4XSX - chains C and F of the 6 polymer chains in the assembly; structure by X-ray diffraction, 3.71 A resolution.

== Chain C ==
Name: DNA-directed RNA polymerase subunit beta
From: Escherichia coli O139:H28 (strain E24377A / ETEC)
Notes: EC 2.7.7.6
Reference sequence: A7ZUK1 (RPOB_ECO24); numbering as in UniProt (aligned over 1-1342)
Chain sequence (1342 residues; numbered 1 to 1342; the number before each row is that of its first residue):
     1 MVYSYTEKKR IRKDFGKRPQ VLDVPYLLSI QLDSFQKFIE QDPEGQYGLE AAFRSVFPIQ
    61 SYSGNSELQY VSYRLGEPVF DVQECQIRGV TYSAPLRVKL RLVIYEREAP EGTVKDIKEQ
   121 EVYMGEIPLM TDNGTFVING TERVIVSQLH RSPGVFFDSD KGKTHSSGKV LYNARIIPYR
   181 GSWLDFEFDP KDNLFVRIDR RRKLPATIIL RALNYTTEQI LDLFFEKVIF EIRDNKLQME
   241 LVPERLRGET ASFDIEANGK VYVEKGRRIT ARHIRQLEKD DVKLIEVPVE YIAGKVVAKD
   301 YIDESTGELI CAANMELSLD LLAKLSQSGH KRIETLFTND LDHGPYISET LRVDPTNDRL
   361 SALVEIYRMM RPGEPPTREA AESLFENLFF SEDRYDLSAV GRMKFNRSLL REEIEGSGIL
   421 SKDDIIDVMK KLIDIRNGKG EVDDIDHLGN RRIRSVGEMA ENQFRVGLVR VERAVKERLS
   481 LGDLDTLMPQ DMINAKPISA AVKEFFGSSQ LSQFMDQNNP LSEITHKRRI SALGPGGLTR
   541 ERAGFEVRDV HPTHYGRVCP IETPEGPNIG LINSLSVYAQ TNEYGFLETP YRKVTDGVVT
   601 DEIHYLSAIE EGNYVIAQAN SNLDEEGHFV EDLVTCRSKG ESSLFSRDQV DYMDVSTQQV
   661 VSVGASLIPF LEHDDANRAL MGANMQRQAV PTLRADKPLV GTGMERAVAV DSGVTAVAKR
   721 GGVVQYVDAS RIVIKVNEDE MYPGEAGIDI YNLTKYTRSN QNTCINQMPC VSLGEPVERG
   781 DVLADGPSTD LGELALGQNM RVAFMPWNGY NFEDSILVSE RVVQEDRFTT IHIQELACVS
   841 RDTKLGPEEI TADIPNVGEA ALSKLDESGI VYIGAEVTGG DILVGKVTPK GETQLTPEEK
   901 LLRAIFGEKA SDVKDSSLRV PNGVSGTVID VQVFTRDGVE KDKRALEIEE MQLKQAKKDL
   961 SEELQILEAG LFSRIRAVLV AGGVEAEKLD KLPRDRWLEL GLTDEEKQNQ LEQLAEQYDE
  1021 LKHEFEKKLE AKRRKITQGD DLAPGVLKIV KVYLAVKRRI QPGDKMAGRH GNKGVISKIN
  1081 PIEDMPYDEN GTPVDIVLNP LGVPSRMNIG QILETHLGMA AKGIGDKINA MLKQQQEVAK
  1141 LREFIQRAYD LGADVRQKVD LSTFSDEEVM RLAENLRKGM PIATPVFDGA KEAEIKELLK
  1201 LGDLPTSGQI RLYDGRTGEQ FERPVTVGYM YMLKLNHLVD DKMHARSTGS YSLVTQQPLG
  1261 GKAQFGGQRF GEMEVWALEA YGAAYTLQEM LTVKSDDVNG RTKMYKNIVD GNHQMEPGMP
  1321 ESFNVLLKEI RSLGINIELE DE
Disordered / not traced: 1-2
Ligand contacts: 42S (N'-hydroxy-N-phenyl-3-(trifluoromethyl)benzenecarboximidamide): Val550, His551, Pro552, Tyr555, Arg637, Gly640, Glu641, Ser642
UniProt features mapped onto this chain:
  - modified residue (N6-acetyllysine): Lys1022, Lys1200
From the paper describing this entry:
  - binding site for 42S: Arg637, Gly640, Glu641, Ser642
  - mutagenesis - P560L, E562V, R637C, R637S, S642F, S642P: increased growth in response to CBR compounds (citing earlier work)
  - mutagenesis - P552L: increased growth (citing earlier work)
  - contacts within the chain: Thr525-Glu562 (hydrogen bond), Glu562-Ser662 (hydrogen bond), Glu562-Arg687

== Chain F ==
Name: RNA polymerase sigma factor RpoD
From: Escherichia coli (strain K12)
Reference sequence: P00579 (RPOD_ECOLI); residues 92-613 here = UniProt positions 92-613
Chain sequence (522 residues; row label = number of the first residue in the row):
    92 GRTTDPVRMY MREMGTVELL TREGEIDIAK RIEDGINQVQ CSVAEYPEAI TYLLEQYDRV
   152 EAEEARLSDL ITGFVDPNAE EDLAPTATHV GSELSQEDLD DDEDEDEEDG DDDSADDDNS
   212 IDPELAREKF AELRAQYVVT RDTIKAKGRS HATAQEEILK LSEVFKQFRL VPKQFDYLVN
   272 SMRVMMDRVR TQERLIMKLC VEQCKMPKKN FITLFTGNET SDTWFNAAIA MNKPWSEKLH
   332 DVSEEVHRAL QKLQQIEEET GLTIEQVKDI NRRMSIGEAK ARRAKKEMVE ANLRLVISIA
   392 KKYTNRGLQF LDLIQEGNIG LMKAVDKFEY RRGYKFSTYA TWWIRQAITR SIADQARTIR
   452 IPVHMIETIN KLNRISRQML QEMGREPTPE ELAERMLMPE DKIRKVLKIA KEPISMETPI
   512 GDDEDSHLGD FIEDTTLELP LDSATTESLR AATHDVLAGL TAREAKVLRM RFGIDMNTDY
   572 TLEEVGKQFD VTRERIRQIE AKALRKLRHP SRSEVLRSFL DD
Disordered / not traced: 168-212, 237-242, 613
UniProt features mapped onto this chain:
  - DNA-binding region: Leu573 to Ala592 (H-T-H motif)
  - region: Arg584 to Arg599 (Interaction with anti-sigma factors)
  - motif: Asp403 to Gln406 (Interaction with polymerase core subunit RpoC)
  - site: Arg562 (Interaction with anti-sigma factors)
  - mutagenesis: Ala553 (A553D: Disrupts the interaction with Escherichia phage lambda antitermination protein Q), Arg596 (R596D/E: 2-fold reduction in activation of class II Crp-dependent promoters)

== Interface between chain C and chain F ==
Pairs across the interface (52; chain C residue first):
  Arg97(C) - Gly475(F)
  Tyr123(C) - Gln472(F)
  Tyr123(C) - Gly475(F)
  Gln490(C) - Gln472(F)
  Asp491(C) - Arg468(F)
  Asn494(C) - Arg468(F)
  Ala495(C) - Leu471(F)  hydrophobic
  Asn856(C) - Asp612(F)  hydrogen bond (side chain-backbone)
  Pro897(C) - Phe563(F)
  Pro897(C) - Gly564(F)
  Pro897(C) - Ile565(F)
  Glu898(C) - Leu540(F)
  Glu898(C) - Arg541(F)  salt bridge
  Glu898(C) - Thr544(F)
  Lys900(C) - Phe563(F)
  Leu901(C) - Phe563(F)  hydrophobic
  Leu901(C) - Ile565(F)  hydrophobic
  Leu902(C) - Leu607(F)
  Leu902(C) - Leu611(F)  hydrophobic
  Arg903(C) - Leu611(F)
  Ala904(C) - Phe563(F)  hydrophobic
  Ala904(C) - Arg599(F)
  Ile905(C) - Leu595(F)  hydrophobic
  Ile905(C) - Leu598(F)  hydrophobic
  Ile905(C) - Arg599(F)  hydrogen bond (backbone-side chain)
  Phe906(C) - Arg608(F)
  Phe906(C) - Leu611(F)  hydrophobic
  Glu908(C) - Leu611(F)
  Asp1041(C) - Pro480(F)
  Pro1044(C) - Lys499(F)
  Pro1044(C) - Lys502(F)
  Gly1045(C) - Lys499(F)
  Thr1248(C) - Pro531(F)
  Ser1250(C) - Glu524(F)  hydrogen bond
  Tyr1251(C) - Glu524(F)
  Tyr1251(C) - Asp525(F)  hydrogen bond (backbone-backbone)
  Tyr1251(C) - Leu528(F)  hydrophobic
  Leu1253(C) - Ile523(F)  hydrogen bond (backbone-backbone)
  Leu1253(C) - Glu524(F)
  Leu1253(C) - Asp525(F)
  Val1254(C) - Gly520(F)
  Gln1256(C) - Asp525(F)  hydrogen bond
  Gln1256(C) - Leu528(F)
  Leu1259(C) - Asp521(F)
  Leu1259(C) - Phe522(F)
  Leu1259(C) - Glu524(F)
  Gly1261(C) - Glu524(F)
  Arg1301(C) - Leu528(F)
  Tyr1305(C) - Pro531(F)
  Tyr1305(C) - Leu532(F)
  Lys1306(C) - Ser534(F)
  Lys1306(C) - Glu538(F)  salt bridge
Interface residues without a listed pair, chain C (36 interface residues in all): Val122, Gly373, Lys496, Ser1252, Thr1302
Interface residues without a listed pair, chain F (40 interface residues in all): Gly92, Thr94, Arg103, Gln469, Arg476, Ala535, Leu559, Ser604, Phe610

== Summary ==
The interface between chain C and chain F involves 36 residues on one side and 40 on the other; the contacts
include 6 hydrogen bonds and 2 salt bridges. Among the polar pairs are Glu898(C)-Arg541(F),
Lys1306(C)-Glu538(F) and Asn856(C)-Asp612(F). From the paper: a binding site for 42S at Arg637(C), Gly640(C)
and Glu641(C) among others; P560L, E562V and R637C of chain C, among others, increase growth in response to
CBR compounds; 7 substitutions were tested in all.
Chain C is DNA-directed RNA polymerase subunit beta (Escherichia coli O139:H28 (strain E24377A / ETEC)) and
chain F is RNA polymerase sigma factor RpoD (Escherichia coli (strain K12)); the structure, Crystal structure
of CBR 703 bound to Escherichia coli RNA polymerase holoenzyme, was determined by X-ray diffraction (same
publication as 4XSY and 4XSZ).
